PDB entry 7Q5S | electron microscopy, 4.47 A resolution (low resolution: residue-level contacts below are approximate; hydrogen-bond / salt-bridge calls are withheld) | chains B and C of the 12 polymer chains in the assembly

== Chain B (and C) ==
Molecule: 3-hydroxyacyl-[acyl-carrier-protein] dehydratase
From: Chaetomium thermophilum var. thermophilum DSM 1495
Notes: chain C of this document is another copy of the same molecule, construct and numbering; everything in this record applies to it too
Reference sequence: G0S867 (G0S867_CHATD); residues 1-2122 here = UniProt positions 1-2122
Chain sequence (2122 residues; each row starts with the number of its first residue):
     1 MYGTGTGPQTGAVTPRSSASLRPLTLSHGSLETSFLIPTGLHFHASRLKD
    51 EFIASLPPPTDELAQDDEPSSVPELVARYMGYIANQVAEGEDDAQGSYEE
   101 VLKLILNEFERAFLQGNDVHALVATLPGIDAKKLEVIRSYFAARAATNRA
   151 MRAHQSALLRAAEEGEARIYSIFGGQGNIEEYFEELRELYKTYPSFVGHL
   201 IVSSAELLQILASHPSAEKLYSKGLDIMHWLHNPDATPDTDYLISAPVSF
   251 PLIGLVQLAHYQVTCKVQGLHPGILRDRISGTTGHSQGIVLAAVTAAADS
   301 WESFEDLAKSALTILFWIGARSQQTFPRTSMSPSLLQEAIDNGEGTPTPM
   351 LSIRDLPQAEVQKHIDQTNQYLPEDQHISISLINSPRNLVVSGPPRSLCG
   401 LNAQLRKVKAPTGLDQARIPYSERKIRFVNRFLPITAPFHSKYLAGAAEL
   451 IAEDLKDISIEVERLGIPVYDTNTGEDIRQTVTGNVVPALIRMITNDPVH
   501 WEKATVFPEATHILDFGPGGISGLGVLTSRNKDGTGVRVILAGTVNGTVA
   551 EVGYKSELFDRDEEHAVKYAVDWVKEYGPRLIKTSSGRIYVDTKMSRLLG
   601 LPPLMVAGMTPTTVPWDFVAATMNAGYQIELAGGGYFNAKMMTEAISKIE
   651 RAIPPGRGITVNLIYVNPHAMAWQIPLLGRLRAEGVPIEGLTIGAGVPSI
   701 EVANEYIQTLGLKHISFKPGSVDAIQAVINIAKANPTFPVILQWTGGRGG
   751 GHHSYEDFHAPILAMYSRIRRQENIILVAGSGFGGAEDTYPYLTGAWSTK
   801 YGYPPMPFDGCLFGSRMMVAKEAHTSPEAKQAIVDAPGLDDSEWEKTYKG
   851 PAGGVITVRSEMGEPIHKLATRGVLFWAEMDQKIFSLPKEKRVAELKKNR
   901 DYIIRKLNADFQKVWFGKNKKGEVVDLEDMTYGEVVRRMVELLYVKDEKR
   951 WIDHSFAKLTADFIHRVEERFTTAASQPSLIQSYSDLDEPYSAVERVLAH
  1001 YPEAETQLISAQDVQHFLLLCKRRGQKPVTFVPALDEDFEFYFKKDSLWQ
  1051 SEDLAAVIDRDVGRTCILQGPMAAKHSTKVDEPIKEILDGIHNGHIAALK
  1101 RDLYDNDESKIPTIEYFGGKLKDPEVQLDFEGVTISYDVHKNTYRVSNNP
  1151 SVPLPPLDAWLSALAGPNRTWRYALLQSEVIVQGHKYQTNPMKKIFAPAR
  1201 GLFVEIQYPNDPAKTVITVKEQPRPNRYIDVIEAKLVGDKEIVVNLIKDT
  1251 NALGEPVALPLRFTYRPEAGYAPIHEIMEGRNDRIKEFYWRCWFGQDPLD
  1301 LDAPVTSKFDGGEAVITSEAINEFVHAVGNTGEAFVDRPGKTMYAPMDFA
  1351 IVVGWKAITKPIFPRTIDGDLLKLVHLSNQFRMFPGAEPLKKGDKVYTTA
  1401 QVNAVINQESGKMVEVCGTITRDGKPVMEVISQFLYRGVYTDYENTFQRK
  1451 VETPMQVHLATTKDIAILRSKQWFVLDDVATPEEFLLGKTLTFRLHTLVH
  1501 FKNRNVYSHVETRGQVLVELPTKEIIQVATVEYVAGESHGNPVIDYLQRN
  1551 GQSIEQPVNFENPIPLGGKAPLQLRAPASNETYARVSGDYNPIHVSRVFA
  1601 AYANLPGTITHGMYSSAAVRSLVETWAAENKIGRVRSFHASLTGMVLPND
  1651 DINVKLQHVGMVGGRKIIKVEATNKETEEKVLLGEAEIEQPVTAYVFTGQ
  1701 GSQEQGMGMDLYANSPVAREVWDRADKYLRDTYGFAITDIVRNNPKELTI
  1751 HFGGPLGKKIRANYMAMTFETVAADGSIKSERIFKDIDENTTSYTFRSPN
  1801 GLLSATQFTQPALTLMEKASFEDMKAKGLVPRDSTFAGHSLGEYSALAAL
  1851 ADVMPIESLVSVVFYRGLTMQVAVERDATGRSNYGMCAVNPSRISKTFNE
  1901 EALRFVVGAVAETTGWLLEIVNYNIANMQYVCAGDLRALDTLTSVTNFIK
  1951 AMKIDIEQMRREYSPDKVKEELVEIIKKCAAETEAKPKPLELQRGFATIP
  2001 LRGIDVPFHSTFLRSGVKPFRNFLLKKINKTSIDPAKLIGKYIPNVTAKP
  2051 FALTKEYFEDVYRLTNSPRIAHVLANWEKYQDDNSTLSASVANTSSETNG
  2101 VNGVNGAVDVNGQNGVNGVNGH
Not modelled in the structure: 1-19, 410-427, 572-577, 2083-2122

== Chain B / chain C interface ==
Contacting residue pairs - 15 pairs, chain B then chain C:
  Phe43(B) - Pro23(C)
  Lys219(B) - Glu1323(C)
  Lys219(B) - His1326(C)
  Phe326(B) - Arg1338(C)
  Pro327(B) - Arg1338(C)
  Thr329(B) - Glu1333(C)
  Thr329(B) - Arg1338(C)
  Ser330(B) - Thr1331(C)
  Ser330(B) - Glu1333(C)
  Ser330(B) - Asn1630(C)
  Met331(B) - Trp1626(C)
  Pro333(B) - Lys1569(C)
  Pro333(B) - Trp1626(C)
  Leu336(B) - Lys1569(C)
  Gln337(B) - Lys1569(C)
Also at the interface, not in a pair above, chain B (12 interface residues in all): Arg328, Ser334

== Overview ==
The interface between chain B and chain C involves 12 residues on one side and 9 on the other.
Both chains are 3-hydroxyacyl-[acyl-carrier-protein] dehydratase (Chaetomium thermophilum var. thermophilum
DSM 1495). Entry 7Q5S (Protein community member fatty acid synthase complex from C. thermophilum) was
determined by electron microscopy, deposited together with 7Q5Q and 7Q5R.
